PDB entry 8IRY | X-ray diffraction, 2.35 A resolution | chains A and C

# Chain A (and C)
Molecule: Probable hercynylcysteine sulfoxide lyase
From: Mycolicibacterium smegmatis MC2 155
Notes: EC 4.4.-.-; chain C of this document is another copy of the same molecule, construct and numbering; everything in this record applies to it too
UniProt: A0R5M7 (EGTE_MYCS2); residue numbers follow UniProt; this construct covers 2-371
Amino-acid sequence (392 residues; each row starts with the number of its first residue; numbers below 1 keep their minus sign (Met-20 is residue -20)):
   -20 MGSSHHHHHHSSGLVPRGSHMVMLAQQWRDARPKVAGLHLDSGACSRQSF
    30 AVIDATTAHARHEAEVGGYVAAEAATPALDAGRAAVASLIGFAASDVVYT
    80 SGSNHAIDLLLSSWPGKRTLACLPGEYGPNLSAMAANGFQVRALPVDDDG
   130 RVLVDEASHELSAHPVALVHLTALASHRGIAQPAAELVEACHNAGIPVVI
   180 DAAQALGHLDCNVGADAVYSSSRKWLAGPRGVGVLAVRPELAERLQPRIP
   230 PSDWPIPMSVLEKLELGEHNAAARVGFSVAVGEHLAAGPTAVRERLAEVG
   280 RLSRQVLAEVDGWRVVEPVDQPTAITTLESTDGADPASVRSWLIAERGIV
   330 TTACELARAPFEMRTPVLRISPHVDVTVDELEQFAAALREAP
Unresolved in the structure: -20 to -8 (chain C: -20 to -5)
Covalently attached groups: pyridoxal phosphate (PLP) linked to Lys203
Differences from the reference sequence: initiating methionine (-20); expression tag (-19 to 1)
Ligand contacts:
  - pyridoxal phosphate (PLP): Gly81, Ser82, Asn83, Tyr106, Asn109, Thr151, Leu153, Ala154, Ser155, Asp180, Ala182, Gln183, Ser200, Arg202
  - pyruvic acid (PYR): Gly22, Ala23, Tyr106, Ser155, Gln183, Arg202, Thr331, Arg337, Arg348
Reported in the primary citation:
  - binding site for pyruvic acid: Tyr48, Gln183, Arg337, Arg348
  - binding site for pyridoxal phosphate: Glu247
  - catalytic residues: Tyr48, Tyr106
  - specificity-determining residues: Arg348 (by similarity / conservation)
  - self-association interface (contacts with another copy of this molecule): Leu224 to Ser238
  - mutagenesis - Y48A, D180A, R202A, K203A, R348A: abolished catalytic activity
  - mutagenesis - Y106F (6.5-fold), Q183A (11.8-fold), R202K (7.9-fold): decreased catalytic activity
  - mutagenesis - Q183A: unchanged binding to pyridoxal phosphate

# Chain A / chain C interface
Residue-residue contacts (76):
  Pro12(A) - Ala43(C)  hydrophobic
  Lys13(A) - Glu44(C)
  Val14(A) - Ala43(C)
  Val14(A) - Glu44(C)
  Ala15(A) - Glu44(C)  hydrogen bond (backbone-backbone)
  His18(A) - Gly46(C)
  Ala23(A) - Tyr48(C)
  Cys24(A) - Gly47(C)
  Arg26(A) - Ala43(C)
  Gln27(A) - Ala39(C)
  Gln27(A) - Glu42(C)
  Ile32(A) - Thr36(C)
  Thr36(A) - Ile32(C)
  Thr36(A) - Thr36(C)  hydrogen bond
  Ala39(A) - Gln27(C)
  Glu42(A) - Gln27(C)  hydrogen bond
  Glu42(A) - Arg209(C)
  Ala43(A) - Pro12(C)  hydrophobic
  Ala43(A) - Val14(C)
  Ala43(A) - Arg26(C)
  Glu44(A) - Lys13(C)
  Glu44(A) - Val14(C)
  Glu44(A) - Ala15(C)  hydrogen bond (backbone-backbone)
  Val45(A) - Val329(C)
  Gly46(A) - His18(C)
  Gly47(A) - Cys24(C)
  Tyr48(A) - Ala23(C)
  Tyr48(A) - Arg202(C)  hydrogen bond
  Tyr48(A) - Arg209(C)
  Val49(A) - Ile323(C)  hydrophobic
  Ser80(A) - Glu247(C)
  Asp87(A) - Arg227(C)  salt bridge
  Asp87(A) - Ile228(C)
  Gly107(A) - Trp233(C)
  Ser111(A) - Pro229(C)
  Ser111(A) - Pro230(C)
  Ser111(A) - Trp233(C)
  Ala114(A) - Pro230(C)  hydrophobic
  Ala115(A) - Arg227(C)
  Ala115(A) - Ile228(C)  hydrophobic
  Ala115(A) - Pro230(C)
  Asn116(A) - Arg227(C)  hydrogen bond
  Arg202(A) - Tyr48(C)  hydrogen bond
  Arg202(A) - Glu247(C)  salt bridge
  Arg209(A) - Glu42(C)
  Arg209(A) - Tyr48(C)
  Arg209(A) - Glu247(C)  salt bridge
  Arg209(A) - His248(C)  hydrogen bond (side chain-backbone)
  Arg209(A) - Asn249(C)  hydrogen bond (backbone-side chain)
  Arg209(A) - Ala250(C)
  Gly210(A) - Glu247(C)  hydrogen bond (backbone-side chain)
  Gly210(A) - His248(C)  hydrogen bond (backbone-backbone)
  Gly210(A) - Asn249(C)
  Arg227(A) - Asp87(C)  salt bridge
  Arg227(A) - Ser91(C)
  Arg227(A) - Ala115(C)
  Arg227(A) - Asn116(C)  hydrogen bond
  Ile228(A) - Asp87(C)
  Ile228(A) - Ala115(C)  hydrophobic
  Pro229(A) - Ser111(C)
  Pro230(A) - Ser111(C)
  Pro230(A) - Ala114(C)  hydrophobic
  Pro230(A) - Ala115(C)
  Glu247(A) - Ser80(C)
  Glu247(A) - Arg202(C)  salt bridge
  Glu247(A) - Arg209(C)  salt bridge
  Glu247(A) - Gly210(C)  hydrogen bond (side chain-backbone)
  His248(A) - Arg209(C)  hydrogen bond (backbone-side chain)
  His248(A) - Gly210(C)  hydrogen bond (backbone-backbone)
  Asn249(A) - Arg209(C)  hydrogen bond (side chain-backbone)
  Asn249(A) - Gly210(C)
  Asn249(A) - Ala252(C)
  Ala250(A) - Arg209(C)
  Ala252(A) - Asn249(C)
  Ile323(A) - Val49(C)  hydrophobic
  Val329(A) - Val45(C)
Also at the interface, not in a pair above, chain A (49 interface residues in all): Gly16, Ser25, Arg40, Ala51, Ser91, Leu110, Pro208, Arg319
Also at the interface, not in a pair above, chain C (48 interface residues in all): Ser25, Arg40, Ala51, Gly81, Pro208, Arg319

# In short
49 residues of chain A and 48 residues of chain C are in contact; the contacts include 16 hydrogen bonds and 6
salt bridges. Polar pairs include Asp87(A)-Arg227(C), Arg202(A)-Glu247(C) and Arg209(A)-Glu247(C). From the
paper: catalytic residues Tyr48(A) and Tyr106(A); Y48A, D180A and R202A of chain A, among others, abolish
catalytic activity; 8 substitutions were tested in all.
Chain A and chain C are both Probable hercynylcysteine sulfoxide lyase (Mycolicibacterium smegmatis MC2 155);
the structure, Carbon Sulfoxide lyase, was determined by X-ray diffraction, deposited together with 8IRK, 8IRZ
and 8IS0.
